PDB entry 6RWY | electron microscopy, 5.11 A resolution (low resolution: residue-level contacts below are approximate; hydrogen-bond / salt-bridge calls are withheld) | chains a and b of the 33 polymer chains in the assembly

# Chain a (and b)
Molecule: Surface presentation of antigens protein SpaP
Organism: Shigella flexneri
Notes: chain b of this document is another copy of the same molecule, construct and numbering; everything in this record applies to it too
UniProtKB: P0A1L3 (SPAP_SHIFL); residue numbers follow UniProt; this construct covers 1-216
Amino-acid sequence (216 residues; row label = number of the first residue in the row):
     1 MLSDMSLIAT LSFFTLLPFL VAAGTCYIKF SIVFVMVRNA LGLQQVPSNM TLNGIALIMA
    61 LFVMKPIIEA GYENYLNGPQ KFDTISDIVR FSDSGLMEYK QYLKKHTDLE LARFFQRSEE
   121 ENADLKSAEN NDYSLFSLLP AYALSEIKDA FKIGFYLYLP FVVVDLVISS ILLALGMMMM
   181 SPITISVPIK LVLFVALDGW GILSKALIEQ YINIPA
Unresolved in the structure: 1-5, 214-216

# Chain a / chain b interface
Contacting residue pairs - 74 pairs, chain a then chain b:
  Leu-41(a) / Phe-151(b)
  Leu-41(a) / Phe-155(b)
  Leu-43(a) / Val-35(b)
  Leu-43(a) / Asn-39(b)
  Gln-45(a) / Ile-32(b)
  Gln-45(a) / Val-35(b)
  Gln-45(a) / Met-36(b)
  Gln-45(a) / Asn-39(b)
  Gln-45(a) / Tyr-158(b)
  Asn-49(a) / Phe-19(b)
  Met-50(a) / Phe-19(b)
  Met-50(a) / Ala-22(b)
  Gly-54(a) / Phe-19(b)
  Ile-58(a) / Leu-20(b)
  Ile-58(a) / Phe-136(b)
  Ile-58(a) / Pro-140(b)
  Leu-61(a) / Phe-136(b)
  Phe-62(a) / Phe-115(b)
  Phe-62(a) / Ser-118(b)
  Phe-62(a) / Glu-119(b)
  Phe-62(a) / Phe-136(b)
  Phe-62(a) / Ser-137(b)
  Phe-62(a) / Pro-140(b)
  Lys-65(a) / Glu-119(b)
  Lys-65(a) / Glu-121(b)
  Pro-66(a) / Glu-119(b)
  Pro-66(a) / Glu-120(b)
  Glu-69(a) / Asp-124(b)
  Leu-172(a) / Leu-166(b)
  Gly-176(a) / Leu-173(b)
  Met-177(a) / Ser-169(b)
  Met-177(a) / Leu-173(b)
  Met-178(a) / Met-178(b)
  Met-179(a) / Met-178(b)
  Met-179(a) / Met-180(b)
  Met-179(a) / Pro-182(b)
  Met-180(a) / Asp-165(b)
  Met-180(a) / Leu-166(b)
  Met-180(a) / Ser-169(b)
  Ser-181(a) / Ile-183(b)
  Thr-184(a) / Val-162(b)
  Ile-185(a) / Val-162(b)
  Ile-185(a) / Leu-166(b)
  Val-187(a) / Phe-155(b)
  Val-187(a) / Tyr-158(b)
  Pro-188(a) / Phe-155(b)
  Leu-191(a) / Phe-151(b)
  Leu-191(a) / Lys-152(b)
  Leu-191(a) / Phe-155(b)
  Phe-194(a) / Phe-151(b)
  Val-195(a) / Lys-148(b)
  Asp-198(a) / Glu-110(b)
  Asp-198(a) / Lys-148(b)
  Trp-200(a) / Leu-144(b)
  Trp-200(a) / Ile-147(b)
  Trp-200(a) / Lys-148(b)
  Gly-201(a) / Glu-110(b)
  Gly-201(a) / Leu-111(b)
  Gly-201(a) / Phe-114(b)
  Gly-201(a) / Leu-144(b)
  Gly-201(a) / Lys-148(b)
  Ser-204(a) / Phe-115(b)
  Ser-204(a) / Leu-144(b)
  Lys-205(a) / Phe-114(b)
  Ile-208(a) / Phe-114(b)
  Ile-208(a) / Ser-118(b)
  Glu-209(a) / Phe-114(b)
  Glu-209(a) / Arg-117(b)
  Glu-209(a) / Ser-118(b)
  Gln-210(a) / Arg-117(b)
  Ile-212(a) / Ser-118(b)
  Ile-212(a) / Glu-120(b)
  Asn-213(a) / Arg-117(b)
  Asn-213(a) / Glu-120(b)
Also at the interface, not in a pair above, chain a (43 interface residues in all): Val-46, Pro-47, Thr-51, Ile-55, Met-59, Val-192, Ile-202
Also at the interface, not in a pair above, chain b (45 interface residues in all): Ile-28, Ser-31, Arg-38, Arg-113, Asn-122, Leu-139, Ala-143, Tyr-156, Ser-181

# Overview
43 residues of chain a and 45 residues of chain b are in contact.
Chain a and chain b are both Surface presentation of antigens protein SpaP (Shigella flexneri); the structure,
Export apparatus core and inner rod of the Shigella type 3 secretion system, was determined by electron
microscopy (same publication as 6RWK and 6RWX).
